6JHS - chains D and E of the 5 polymer chains in the assembly; structure by electron microscopy, 3.05 A resolution.

[Chain D]
Name: FAB Light Chain
From: Mus musculus
Notes: antibody fragment or engineered binder
Amino-acid sequence (213 residues; each row starts with the number of its first residue):
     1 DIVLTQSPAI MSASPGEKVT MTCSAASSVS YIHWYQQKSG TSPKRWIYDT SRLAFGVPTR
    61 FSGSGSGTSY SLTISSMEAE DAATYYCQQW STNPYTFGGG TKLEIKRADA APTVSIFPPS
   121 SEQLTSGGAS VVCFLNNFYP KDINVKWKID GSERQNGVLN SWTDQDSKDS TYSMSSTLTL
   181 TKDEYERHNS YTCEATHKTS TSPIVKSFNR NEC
Disulfides: C23-C87, C133-C193

[Chain E]
Name: FAB Heavy Chain
From: Mus musculus
Notes: antibody fragment or engineered binder
Amino-acid sequence (221 residues; numbered 1 to 221; the number before each row is that of its first residue):
     1 EVKLVESGGG LVKPGGSLKL SCAASIHTFN CYGMSWVRQT PEKGLEWVAT IDAASSYTYY
    61 PDSVKGRFTI SRDNAKNTLY LQMSSLRSGD TAMYYCARRD NTTAQYYFDY WGQGTTLTVS
   121 SPKTTPPSVY PLAPASASTA ASMVTLGCLV KGYFPEPVTV TWNSGSLSSG VHTFPAVLQS
   181 DLYTLSSSVT VPSSTWPSET VTCNVAHPAS STKVDKKIVP R
Unresolved in the structure: 136-139
Disulfides: C22-C96, C148-C203

[Interface between chain D and chain E]
Residue-residue contacts (60):
  S30(D) - Q105(E)
  Y31(D) - A104(E)  hydrophobic
  Y31(D) - Q105(E)
  H33(D) - Q105(E)
  H33(D) - Y106(E)  hydrogen bond (side chain-backbone)
  H33(D) - Y107(E)
  W34(D) - Y107(E)  hydrogen bond (backbone-side chain)
  Y35(D) - Y107(E)
  Y35(D) - F108(E)  hydrogen bond (side chain-backbone)
  Q37(D) - Q39(E)
  T41(D) - Y95(E)
  S42(D) - Y95(E)
  S42(D) - G112(E)  hydrogen bond (side chain-backbone)
  P43(D) - W111(E)
  K44(D) - Y107(E)
  R45(D) - Y107(E)
  R45(D) - D109(E)  salt bridge
  W46(D) - Y107(E)  hydrogen bond (backbone-side chain)
  I47(D) - Y107(E)
  D49(D) - T102(E)  hydrogen bond
  D49(D) - T103(E)  hydrogen bond
  Y86(D) - G44(E)
  Q88(D) - F108(E)
  W90(D) - Q105(E)
  W90(D) - Y106(E)  hydrogen bond (side chain-backbone)
  W90(D) - F108(E)  hydrophobic
  N93(D) - W47(E)
  N93(D) - Y60(E)
  Y95(D) - W47(E)  hydrophobic
  F97(D) - L45(E)  hydrophobic
  G98(D) - G44(E)
  G99(D) - G44(E)
  F117(D) - L132(E)  hydrophobic
  F117(D) - P134(E)  hydrophobic
  F117(D) - T145(E)
  P118(D) - A133(E)
  P118(D) - A135(E)
  S120(D) - Y130(E)
  S120(D) - P131(E)
  E122(D) - K216(E)  salt bridge
  Q123(D) - Y130(E)
  Q123(D) - L149(E)
  S126(D) - Y130(E)
  F134(D) - T145(E)
  F134(D) - L146(E)
  F134(D) - F174(E)  hydrophobic
  F134(D) - S188(E)
  N136(D) - T145(E)  hydrogen bond
  L159(D) - V177(E)  hydrophobic
  S161(D) - F174(E)
  S161(D) - P175(E)  hydrogen bond (side chain-backbone)
  W162(D) - P175(E)
  T163(D) - F174(E)
  K168(D) - S169(E)
  S173(D) - H172(E)  hydrogen bond
  S175(D) - F174(E)
  S175(D) - S186(E)
  F208(D) - A135(E)  hydrophobic
  E212(D) - A135(E)
  C213(D) - R221(E)
Other interface residues (no listed pair), chain D (47 interface residues in all): Y48, S91, P94, T113, V132, N160, M174
Other interface residues (no listed pair), chain E (43 interface residues in all): V37, R99, Y110, V129, M143, G147, S168, T173, Q179

[Overview]
47 residues of chain D and 43 residues of chain E are in contact; the contacts include 11 hydrogen bonds and 2
salt bridges. Among the polar pairs are R45(D)-D109(E), E122(D)-K216(E) and H33(D)-Y106(E).
Chain D is FAB Light Chain and chain E is FAB Heavy Chain, both from Mus musculus; the structure, The cryo-EM
structure of HAV bound to a neutralizing antibody-F7, was determined by electron microscopy together with
6JHQ, 6JHR and 6JHT from the same study.
